5WYI - chains A and C of the 4 polymer chains in the assembly; structure by X-ray diffraction, 2.00 A resolution.

== Chain A ==
Protein: Yaf9
Source organism: Saccharomyces cerevisiae (strain RM11-1a)
UniProt: B3LNW5 (B3LNW5_YEAS1); numbering as in UniProt (aligned over 8-169)
Chain sequence (165 residues; each row starts with the number of its first residue):
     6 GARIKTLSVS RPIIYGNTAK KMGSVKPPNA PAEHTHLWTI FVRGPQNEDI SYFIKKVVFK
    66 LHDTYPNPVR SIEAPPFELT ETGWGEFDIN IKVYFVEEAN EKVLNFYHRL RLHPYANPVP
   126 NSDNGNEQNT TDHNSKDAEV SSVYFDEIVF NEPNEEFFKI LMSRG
Not modelled in the structure: 120-143
Sequence notes: expression tag (6-7, 170); engineered mutation Y57 (His in B3LNW5), K60 (Thr in B3LNW5), S76 (Tyr in B3LNW5)

== Chain C ==
Protein: Yaf9
Source organism: Saccharomyces cerevisiae (strain RM11-1a)
UniProt: B3LNW5 (B3LNW5_YEAS1); residue numbers follow UniProt; this construct covers 8-169
Chain sequence (164 residues; row label = number of the first residue in the row):
     6 GARIKTLSVS RPIIYGNTAK KMGSVKPPNA PAEHTHLWTI FVRGPQNEDI SYFIKKVVFK
    66 LHDTYPNPVR SIEAPPFELT ETGWGEFDIN IKVYFVEEAN EKVLNFYHRL RLHPYANPVP
   126 NSDNGNEQNT TDHNSKDAEV SSVYFDEIVF NEPNEEFFKI LMSR
Not modelled in the structure: 28-34, 120-143
Sequence notes: expression tag (6-7); engineered mutation Y57 (His in B3LNW5), K60 (Thr in B3LNW5), S76 (Tyr in B3LNW5)
Ligand contacts: 6-N-succinyl-L-lysine (SLL; (2S)-2-azanyl-6-[(4-hydroxy-4-oxo-butanoyl)amino]hexanoic acid): H39, H67, T69, Y70, G88, W89, G90, E91, F92

== Interface between chain A and chain C ==
Contacting residue pairs (6; chain A residue first):
  K26(A) with E78(C), salt bridge
  E38(A) with P71(C); N72(C), hydrogen bond (backbone-side chain); R75(C)
  T40(A) with N72(C)
  W89(A) with N72(C)

== In short ==
The chain A/chain C interface involves 4 residues from each chain, with 1 hydrogen bond and 1 salt bridge.
Polar pairs include K26(A)-E78(C) and E38(A)-N72(C). Chain C binds 6-N-succinyl-L-lysine.
Chain A is Yaf9 and chain C is Yaf9, both from Saccharomyces cerevisiae (strain RM11-1a); the structure, The
Yaf9 YEATS domain Recognizing H3K122suc Peptide, was determined by X-ray diffraction.
